Entry 6MUG (X-ray diffraction, 2.95 A resolution); this record covers chains D and G of the 6 polymer chains in the assembly.

== Chain D ==
Protein: 35O22 scFv heavy chain portion
From: Homo sapiens
Notes: engineered mutation(s): E10T, L11T, K12T, A16S, I68N, K83T, F84S,; antibody fragment or engineered binder
Amino-acid sequence (134 residues; numbered 1 to 116 plus 18 insertion-coded residues; the number before each row is that of its first residue; a row labelled like 72A-72H holds insertion residues (72A, then the next letters in order)):
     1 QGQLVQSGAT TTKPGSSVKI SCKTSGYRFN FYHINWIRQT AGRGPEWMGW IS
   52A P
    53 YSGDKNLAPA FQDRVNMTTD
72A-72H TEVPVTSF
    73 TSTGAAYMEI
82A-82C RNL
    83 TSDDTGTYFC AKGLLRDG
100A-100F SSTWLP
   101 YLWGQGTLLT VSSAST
Not modelled in the structure: 111-116
Cystine bridges: Cys22-Cys92

== Chain G ==
Protein: Envelope glycoprotein gp160
From: Human immunodeficiency virus 1
Notes: fragment: gp120
Reference sequence: B3UES2 (B3UES2_9HIV1); the construct lacks a stretch of the UniProt sequence and is renumbered around it, so the offset changes along the chain: 31-135 = UniProt 29-133; 153-184 = UniProt 155-186; 189-309 = UniProt 198-318; 312-321 = UniProt 319-328; 3 more segments
Amino-acid sequence (489 residues; numbered 31 to 513 plus 33 insertion-coded residues; 27 numbers in that range are skipped by the numbering (no residue carries them; nothing is unmodelled there); the number before each row is that of its first residue; a row labelled like 135A-135U holds insertion residues (135A, then the next letters in order)):
    31 AAKKWVTVYY GVPVWKEATT TLFCASDAKA YDTEVHNVWA THACVPTDPN PQEIVLGNVT
    91 ENFNMWKNNM VEQMHEDIIS LWDQSLKPCV KLTPLCVTLN CNNVN
135A-135U TNNTNNSTNATISDWEKMETG
   153 EMKNCSFNVT TSIRDKIKKE YALFYKLDVV PL
184A-184K ENKNNINNTNI
   189 TNYRLINCNT SVITQACPKV SFEPIPIHYC APAGFAILKC NSKTFNGSGP CTNVSTVQCT
   249 HGIRPVVSTQ LLLNGSLAEE EIVIRSENIT DNAKTIIVQL NEAVEINCTR PNNNTRKSIH
   309 I
   312 GPGRAFYATG
  321A D
   322 IIGNIRQAHC NISKARWNET LGQIVAKLEE QFP
   356 NKTIIFNHSS GGDPEIVTHS FNCGGEFFYC NTTPLFNSTW NN
   401 TRTDDYPTGG EQNITLQCRI KQIINMWQGV GKAMYAPPIR GQIRCSSNIT GLLLTRDGGR
   461 DQNGTETFRP GGGNMRDNWR SELYKYKVVK IEPLGIAPTA CKRRVVQRRR RRR
Not modelled in the structure: 31, 59-63, 135A-135U, 184A-184K, 356, 366-367, 401-410, 458-462, 505-513
Differences from the reference sequence: conflict Cys501 (Ala505 in B3UES2); expression tag (508-513)
Cystine bridges: Cys54-Cys74, Cys119-Cys205, Cys126-Cys196, Cys131-Cys157, Cys218-Cys247, Cys228-Cys239, Cys296-Cys331, Cys378-Cys445, Cys385-Cys418
Covalently attached groups: glycan linked to Asn88, Asn332; N-acetylglucosamine (NAG) linked to Asn156, Asn160, Asn197, Asn234, Asn241, Asn262, Asn276, Asn295, Asn301, Asn362, Asn386, Asn392, Asn413, Asn448
Residues lining bound ligands: JYS (1-[4-(benzenecarbonyl)piperazin-1-yl]-2-(4-bromo-7-fluoro-1H-indol-3-yl)ethane-1,2-dione): Ile108, Ile109, Trp112, Asp113, Val255, Thr257, Ser375, Phe376, Phe382, Tyr384, Ile424, Asn425, Met426, Trp427, Lys432, Ala433, Met434, Met475

== Interface between chain D and chain G ==
Pairs across the interface (7):
  Arg28(D) with Asn88(G), hydrogen bond (side chain-backbone); Thr90(G)
  Phe31(D) with Asn88(G)
  Tyr53(D) with Asn88(G)
  Pro72D(D) with Thr240(G)
  Ser72G(D) with Thr90(G)
  Arg98(D) with Asn88(G)
Interface residues without a listed pair, chain D (8 interface residues in all): Val72E, Thr72F
Interface residues without a listed pair, chain G (5 interface residues in all): Asn92, Pro238

== In short ==
8 residues of chain D face 5 of chain G across their interface, with 1 hydrogen bond. The hydrogen-bonded pair
is Arg28(D)-Asn88(G). Bound to chain G: compound JYS. Covalently linked N-acetylglucosamine: at Asn88(G),
Asn156(G), Asn160(G), Asn197(G), Asn234(G) and Asn241(G) and 10 more.
Chain D is 35O22 scFv heavy chain portion (Homo sapiens) and chain G is Envelope glycoprotein gp160 (Human
immunodeficiency virus 1); the structure, Crystal Structure of HIV-1 B41 SOSIP.664 Prefusion Env Trimer Bound
to Small Molecule HIV-1 Entry Inhibitor ..., was determined by X-ray diffraction together with 6MTJ, 6MTN,
6MU6, 6MU7, 6MU8 and 6MUF from the same study.
